PDB entry 1RZX | X-ray diffraction, 2.10 A resolution | chains A and B

[Chain A]
Name: CG5884-pa
Source organism: Drosophila melanogaster
UniProtKB: O97111 (O97111_DROME); numbering as in UniProt (aligned over 156-253)
Sequence (98 residues; each row starts with the number of its first residue):
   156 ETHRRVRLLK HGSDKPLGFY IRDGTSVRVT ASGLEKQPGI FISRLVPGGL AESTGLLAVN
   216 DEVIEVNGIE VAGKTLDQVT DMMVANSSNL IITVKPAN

[Chain B]
Name: Acetylated VKESLV Peptide
Sequence (7 residues; each row starts with the number of its first residue):
     1 XVKESLV
Modified residues: ACE (acetyl group) at position 1

[Chain A / chain B interface]
Contacting residue pairs - 19 pairs, chain A then chain B:
  P171(A) with V7(B)
  L172(A) with V7(B), hydrogen bond (backbone-backbone)
  G173(A) with V7(B), hydrogen bond (backbone-backbone)
  F174(A) with S5(B); L6(B); V7(B), hydrogen bond (backbone-backbone)
  Y175(A) with E4(B); S5(B); L6(B), hydrophobic
  I176(A) with E4(B); S5(B), hydrogen bond (backbone-backbone)
  R177(A) with V2(B); K3(B)
  S198(A) with E4(B), hydrogen bond
  R199(A) with E4(B), salt bridge
  V201(A) with L6(B), hydrophobic
  L231(A) with K3(B)
  T235(A) with S5(B), hydrogen bond; V7(B)
Also at the interface, not in a pair above, chain A (13 interface residues in all): M238

[In short]
The interface between chain A and chain B involves 13 residues on one side and 6 on the other; the contacts
include 6 hydrogen bonds and 1 salt bridge. Among the polar pairs are R199(A)-E4(B), L172(A)-V7(B) and
S198(A)-E4(B).
Chain A is CG5884-pa (Drosophila melanogaster) and chain B is Acetylated VKESLV Peptide; the structure,
Crystal Structure of a Par-6 PDZ-peptide Complex, was determined by X-ray diffraction.
